PDB entry 6L5A | X-ray diffraction, 1.80 A resolution | chain A

[Chain A]
Molecule: Uracil DNA glycosylase superfamily protein
Source organism: Mycolicibacterium smegmatis MC2 155
Reference sequence: A0QP43 (A0QP43_MYCS2); residue numbers follow UniProt; this construct covers 1-208
Amino-acid sequence (219 residues; each row starts with the number of its first residue; numbers below 1 keep their minus sign (Gly-2 is residue -2)):
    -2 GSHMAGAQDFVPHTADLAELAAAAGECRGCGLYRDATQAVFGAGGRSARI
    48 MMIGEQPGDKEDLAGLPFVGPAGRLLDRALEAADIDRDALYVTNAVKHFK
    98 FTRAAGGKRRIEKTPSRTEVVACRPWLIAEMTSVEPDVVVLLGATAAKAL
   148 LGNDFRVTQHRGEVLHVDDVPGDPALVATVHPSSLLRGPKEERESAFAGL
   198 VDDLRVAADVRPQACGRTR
Not modelled in the structure: -2 to 0, 209-216
Differences from the reference sequence: expression tag (-2 to 0, 209-216); engineered mutation Glu109 (His in A0QP43)
Ion coordination: 4Fe-4S cluster Fe: Cys24, Cys27, His95, Cys120
Ligand contacts: 4Fe-4S cluster (SF4): Ala4, Ala21, Cys24, Arg25, Gly26, Cys27, Leu29, Tyr30, Val93, Lys94, His95, Ala119, Cys120, Trp123

[In short]
Chain A binds 4Fe-4S cluster. The 4Fe-4S cluster Fe site is built by Cys24, Cys27, His95 and Cys120.
Chain A is Uracil DNA glycosylase superfamily protein (Mycolicibacterium smegmatis MC2 155); the structure,
The structure of the UdgX mutant H109E at a pre-excision state, was determined by X-ray diffraction, deposited
together with 6L6S and 6L5B.
